PDB entry 2IDV | X-ray diffraction, 2.30 A resolution | chain A

== Chain A ==
Protein: Eukaryotic translation initiation factor 4E-1
From: Triticum aestivum
Reference sequence: P29557 (IF4E1_WHEAT); numbering as in UniProt (aligned over 39-215)
Amino-acid sequence (177 residues; each row starts with the number of its first residue):
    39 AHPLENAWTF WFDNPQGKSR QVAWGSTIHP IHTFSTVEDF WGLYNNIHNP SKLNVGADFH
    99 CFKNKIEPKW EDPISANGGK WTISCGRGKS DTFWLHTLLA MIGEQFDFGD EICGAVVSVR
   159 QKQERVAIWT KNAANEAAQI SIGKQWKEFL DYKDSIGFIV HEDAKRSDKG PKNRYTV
Differences from the reference sequence: engineered mutation S113 (Cys in P29557)
Residues lining bound ligands: 7N-methyl-8-hydroguanosine-5'-diphosphate (M7G): R58, Q59, W62, P106, K107, W108, E109, R158, R163, W167
UniProt features mapped onto this chain:
  - region (EIF4G-binding): H40 to E43, F50 to H86, H134 to Q143
  - binding site (mRNA): R58 to G63, K90, W108, E109, R158 to R163, K203 to K207
Reported in the primary citation:
  - binding site for 7N-methyl-8-hydroguanosine-5'-diphosphate: W62, W108, E109, R158, R163, W167
  - contacts within the chain: D96-R158 (salt bridge), S113-C151
  - specificity-determining residues: W167

== Overview ==
Bound to chain A: 7N-methyl-8-hydroguanosine-5'-diphosphate. From UniProt: 20 mRNA-binding residues. From the
paper: a binding site for 7N-methyl-8-hydroguanosine-5'-diphosphate at W62, W108 and E109 among others; the
specificity determinant W167.
Chain A is Eukaryotic translation initiation factor 4E-1 (Triticum aestivum); the structure, Crystal structure
of wheat C113S mutant EIF4E bound TO 7-methyl-GDP, was determined by X-ray diffraction, deposited together
with 2IDR.
